Entry 8X3G (X-ray diffraction, 1.84 A resolution); this record covers chains C and F of the 6 polymer chains in the assembly.

== Chain C (and F) ==
Molecule: Arginase family protein
Source organism: Aminobacter sp. NyZ550
Notes: chain F of this document is another copy of the same molecule, construct and numbering; everything in this record applies to it too
UniProtKB: A0A9E9PPA5 (A0A9E9PPA5_9HYPH); residue numbers follow UniProt; this construct covers 1-348
Amino-acid sequence (348 residues; each row starts with the number of its first residue):
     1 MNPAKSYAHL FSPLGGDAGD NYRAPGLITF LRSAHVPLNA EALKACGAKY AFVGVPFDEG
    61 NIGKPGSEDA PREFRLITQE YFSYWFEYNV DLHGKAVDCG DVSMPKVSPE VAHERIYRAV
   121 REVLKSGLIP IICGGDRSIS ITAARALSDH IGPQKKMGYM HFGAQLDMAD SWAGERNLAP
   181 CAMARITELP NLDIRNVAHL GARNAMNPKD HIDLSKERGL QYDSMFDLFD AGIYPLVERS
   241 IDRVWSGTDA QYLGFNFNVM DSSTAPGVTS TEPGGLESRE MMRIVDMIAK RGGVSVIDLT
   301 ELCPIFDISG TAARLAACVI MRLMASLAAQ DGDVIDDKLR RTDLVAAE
Not modelled in the structure: 1-5, 25-27, 346-348 (chain F: 1-24, 330-348)

== Chain C / chain F interface ==
Pairs across the interface (16):
  G16(C) - R115(F)  hydrogen bond (backbone-side chain)
  D17(C) - R115(F)
  G19(C) - R115(F)  hydrogen bond (backbone-side chain)
  D20(C) - S103(F)
  D20(C) - M104(F)
  D20(C) - P105(F)
  N21(C) - E68(F)
  N21(C) - M104(F)
  N21(C) - K106(F)
  R23(C) - E68(F)  salt bridge
  I28(C) - L27(F)
  R72(C) - L76(F)
  L76(C) - R72(F)
  G100(C) - P25(F)
  D101(C) - P25(F)  hydrogen bond (backbone-backbone)
  D101(C) - G26(F)
Interface residues without a listed pair, chain C (15 interface residues in all): A18, A24, T29, R75
Interface residues without a listed pair, chain F (12 interface residues in all): P56

== Summary ==
The interface between chain C and chain F involves 15 residues on one side and 12 on the other; the contacts
include 3 hydrogen bonds and 1 salt bridge. Polar contacts include R23(C)-E68(F), G16(C)-R115(F) and
G19(C)-R115(F).
Both chains are Arginase family protein (Aminobacter sp. NyZ550). Entry 8X3G (Crystal structure of metformin
hydrolase from Aminobacter) was determined by X-ray diffraction.
